9NHJ - chains D and F of the 8 polymer chains in the assembly; structure by electron microscopy, 3.04 A resolution.

[Chain D]
Protein: AMC016 v4.2 envelope glycoprotein gp120
Source organism: Human immunodeficiency virus 1
Sequence (521 residues; each row starts with the number of its first residue; note: 21 numbers in that range are skipped by the numbering (no residue carries them; nothing is unmodelled there); a row labelled like 135A-135V holds insertion residues (135A, then the next letters in order); numbers below 1 keep their minus sign (Met-5 is residue -5)):
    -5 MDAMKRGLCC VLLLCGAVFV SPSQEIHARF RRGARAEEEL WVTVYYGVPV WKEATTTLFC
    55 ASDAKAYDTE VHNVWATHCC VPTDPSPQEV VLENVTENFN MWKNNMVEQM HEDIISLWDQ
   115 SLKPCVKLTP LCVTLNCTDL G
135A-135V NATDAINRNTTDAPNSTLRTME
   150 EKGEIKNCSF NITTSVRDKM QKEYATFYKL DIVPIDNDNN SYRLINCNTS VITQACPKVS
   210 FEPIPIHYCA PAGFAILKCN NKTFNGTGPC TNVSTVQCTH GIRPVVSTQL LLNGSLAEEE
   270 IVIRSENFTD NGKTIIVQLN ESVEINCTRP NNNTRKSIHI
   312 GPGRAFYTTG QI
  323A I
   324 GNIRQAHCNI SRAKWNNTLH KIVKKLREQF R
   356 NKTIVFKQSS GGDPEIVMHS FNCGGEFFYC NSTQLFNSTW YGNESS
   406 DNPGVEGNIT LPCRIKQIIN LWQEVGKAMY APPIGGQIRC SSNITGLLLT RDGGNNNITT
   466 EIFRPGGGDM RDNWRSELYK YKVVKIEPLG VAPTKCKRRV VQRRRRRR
Unresolved in the structure: -5 to 34, 58-66, 135A-135V, 406-412, 505-513
Disulfide bonds: Cys54-Cys73, Cys119-Cys205, Cys126-Cys196, Cys131-Cys157, Cys218-Cys247, Cys228-Cys239, Cys296-Cys331, Cys378-Cys445, Cys385-Cys418
Glycans and other covalent adducts: N-acetylglucosamine (NAG) linked to Asn88, Asn156, Asn160, Asn197, Asn230, Asn234, Asn241, Asn262, Asn276, Asn289, Asn295, Asn301, Asn332, Asn386, Asn392, Asn398, Asn413, Asn448
Reported in the primary citation:
  - post-translational modification sites: Asn88

[Chain F]
Protein: AMC016 v4.2 transmembrane protein gp41
Source organism: Human immunodeficiency virus 1
Sequence (153 residues; row label = number of the first residue in the row):
   512 AVGIGAVFLG FLGAAGSTMG AASMTLTVQA RQLLSGIVQQ QSNLLRAPEC QQHLLKDTHW
   572 GIKQLQARVL AVEHYLKDQQ LLGIWGCSGK LICTTAVPWN ATWSNKTLDN IWNNMTWMEW
   632 EKEISNYTNL IYNLIEESQN QQEKNETENL TLC
Unresolved in the structure: 512-520, 547-570
Disulfide bonds: Cys598-Cys604
Glycans and other covalent adducts: N-acetylglucosamine (NAG) linked to Asn637, Asn656

[Chain D / chain F interface]
Pairs across the interface (90; chain D residue first):
  Trp35(D) - Thr605(F)
  Trp35(D) - Thr606(F)
  Trp35(D) - Ala607(F)
  Trp35(D) - Val608(F)
  Trp35(D) - Trp610(F)
  Val36(D) - Thr605(F)
  Val36(D) - Thr606(F)  hydrogen bond (backbone-side chain)
  Val36(D) - Val608(F)
  Val36(D) - Trp614(F)  hydrophobic
  Thr37(D) - Ile603(F)
  Thr37(D) - Cys604(F)
  Thr37(D) - Thr605(F)
  Val38(D) - Trp596(F)  hydrophobic
  Val38(D) - Leu602(F)
  Val38(D) - Ile603(F)
  Val38(D) - Cys604(F)  hydrogen bond (backbone-backbone)
  Val38(D) - Ile646(F)  hydrophobic
  Tyr39(D) - Leu602(F)
  Tyr39(D) - Ile603(F)  hydrophobic
  Tyr39(D) - Trp623(F)
  Tyr39(D) - Trp628(F)  hydrophobic
  Tyr40(D) - Leu537(F)
  Tyr40(D) - Leu544(F)
  Tyr40(D) - Asp589(F)
  Tyr40(D) - Gln590(F)
  Tyr40(D) - Leu602(F)  hydrogen bond (backbone-backbone)
  Gly41(D) - Leu537(F)
  Gly41(D) - Gln540(F)  hydrogen bond (backbone-side chain)
  Val42(D) - Leu537(F)
  Val42(D) - Trp628(F)  hydrophobic
  Pro43(D) - Leu523(F)  hydrophobic
  Pro43(D) - Ala526(F)
  Pro43(D) - Ala533(F)  hydrophobic
  Val44(D) - Trp628(F)  hydrophobic
  Val44(D) - Met629(F)
  Trp45(D) - Leu523(F)  hydrophobic
  Trp45(D) - Ala526(F)  hydrophobic
  Trp45(D) - Met629(F)  hydrogen bond (backbone-side chain)
  Thr51(D) - Lys574(F)
  Thr51(D) - Gln575(F)
  Leu52(D) - Gln575(F)
  Phe53(D) - Gln575(F)
  Gln82(D) - Gly521(F)
  Gln82(D) - Phe522(F)  hydrogen bond (side chain-backbone)
  Val84(D) - Gly521(F)
  Val84(D) - Phe522(F)
  Val84(D) - Gly524(F)
  Leu86(D) - Leu523(F)
  Asn88(D) - Gly527(F)
  Val89(D) - Gly527(F)
  Asp107(D) - Lys574(F)  salt bridge
  Gln114(D) - Trp571(F)  hydrogen bond
  Ala221(D) - Leu544(F)
  Ala221(D) - Ser546(F)
  Gly222(D) - Leu544(F)
  Ala224(D) - Phe522(F)  hydrophobic
  Lys490(D) - His585(F)
  Ile491(D) - Phe522(F)  hydrophobic
  Ile491(D) - Leu523(F)  hydrophobic
  Ile491(D) - Leu544(F)  hydrophobic
  Pro493(D) - Leu544(F)  hydrophobic
  Pro493(D) - Asp589(F)
  Leu494(D) - Asp589(F)
  Leu494(D) - Leu592(F)  hydrophobic
  Leu494(D) - Leu593(F)  hydrophobic
  Gly495(D) - Trp628(F)
  Gly495(D) - Glu632(F)
  Val496(D) - Trp628(F)
  Val496(D) - Trp631(F)  hydrogen bond (backbone-side chain)
  Val496(D) - Glu632(F)  hydrogen bond (backbone-side chain)
  Val496(D) - Ile635(F)
  Val496(D) - Ile642(F)  hydrophobic
  Ala497(D) - Trp623(F)  hydrophobic
  Pro498(D) - Asn616(F)
  Pro498(D) - Leu619(F)
  Pro498(D) - Ile622(F)  hydrophobic
  Pro498(D) - Trp631(F)
  Thr499(D) - Trp610(F)
  Thr499(D) - Trp623(F)
  Lys500(D) - Trp610(F)
  Cys501(D) - Thr605(F)
  Lys502(D) - Thr605(F)
  Arg503(D) - Gly597(F)  hydrogen bond (side chain-backbone)
  Arg503(D) - Cys604(F)  hydrogen bond
  Arg503(D) - Thr605(F)  hydrogen bond (side chain-backbone)
  Arg503(D) - Thr606(F)
  Arg503(D) - Ala607(F)
  Arg503(D) - Gln650(F)  hydrogen bond
  Arg503(D) - Gln653(F)  hydrogen bond
  Arg504(D) - Glu657(F)  salt bridge
Also at the interface, not in a pair above, chain D (40 interface residues in all): His72, Thr244
Also at the interface, not in a pair above, chain F (54 interface residues in all): Ala525, Met530, Thr536, Ala541, Gln543, Ala582, Tyr586, Cys598, Pro609, Tyr643

[Summary]
40 residues of chain D face 54 of chain F across their interface; the contacts include 14 hydrogen bonds and 2
salt bridges. Polar pairs include Asp107(D)-Lys574(F), Arg504(D)-Glu657(F) and Val36(D)-Thr606(F). The paper
reports a modification site at Asn88(D).
Here chain D is AMC016 v4.2 envelope glycoprotein gp120 and chain F is AMC016 v4.2 transmembrane protein gp41,
both from Human immunodeficiency virus 1. Entry 9NHJ (AMC016 v4.2 in complex with FP-A pAb from animal RQk18
at week 43) was determined by electron microscopy together with 9NHH, 9NHI, 9NHK, 9NHL, 9NHM, 9NHN, 9NHO and
9NI9 from the same study.
